7NA3 - chain A; structure by X-ray diffraction, 2.21 A resolution.

[Chain A]
Protein: Isoform 11 of E3 ubiquitin-protein ligase Mdm2
Organism: Homo sapiens
Notes: EC 2.3.2.27
UniProtKB: Q00987 (MDM2_HUMAN), isoform Q00987-11; residues 17-125 here correspond to UniProt positions 23-131 (UniProt number = residue number + 6)
Amino-acid sequence (110 residues; each row starts with the number of its first residue):
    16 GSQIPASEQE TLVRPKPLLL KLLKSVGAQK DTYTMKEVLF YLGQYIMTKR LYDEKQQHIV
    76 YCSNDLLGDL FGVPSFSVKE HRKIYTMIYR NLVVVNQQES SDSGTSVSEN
Disordered / not traced: 112-125
Sequence notes: expression tag (16)
Small-molecule neighbours: 1I3 (3-[4-(5-chloropyridin-3-yl)-2-[(2S)-1-methoxypropan-2-yl]-3-{(1R)-1-[(1r,4R)-4-methylcyclohexyl]ethyl}-3H-imidazo[4,5-c]pyridin-6-yl]-1,2,4-oxadiazol-5(4H)-one): Leu54, Leu57, Gly58, Ile61, Met62, Tyr67, Val75, Phe86, Phe91, Val93, Lys94, His96, Ile99, Tyr100

[Summary]
Ligands of chain A: compound 1I3.
Chain A is Isoform 11 of E3 ubiquitin-protein ligase Mdm2 (Homo sapiens); the structure, HDM2 in complex with
compound 62, was determined by X-ray diffraction together with 7NA1, 7NA2 and 7NA4 from the same study.
